Entry 8T5B (X-ray diffraction, 2.08 A resolution); this record covers chains A and C of the 4 polymer chains in the assembly.

[Chain A]
Protein: Integrase
Source organism: Human immunodeficiency virus 1
Notes: EC 2.7.7.-, 3.1.-.-
UniProtKB: P12497 (POL_HV1N5); residues 57-211 here correspond to UniProt positions 1204-1358 (UniProt number = residue number + 1147)
Chain sequence (155 residues; numbered 57 to 211; the number before each row is that of its first residue):
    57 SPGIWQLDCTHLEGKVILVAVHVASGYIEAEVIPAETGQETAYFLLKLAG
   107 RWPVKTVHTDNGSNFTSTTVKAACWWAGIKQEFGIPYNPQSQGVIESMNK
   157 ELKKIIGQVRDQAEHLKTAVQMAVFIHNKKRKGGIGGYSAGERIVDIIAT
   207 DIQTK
Unresolved in the structure: 145-148, 211
Differences from the reference sequence: conflict K185 (Phe1332 in P12497)
Curated features (UniProtKB/Swiss-Prot):
  - binding site (Mg(2+)): D64, D116, E152
Bound ions: Mg2+: D64, D116
Ligand contacts:
  - QD6 ((2S)-tert-butoxy{4-(4-chlorophenyl)-2,6-dimethyl-1-[(1-methyl-1H-pyrazol-4-yl)methyl]-1H-pyrrolo[2,3-b]pyridin-5-yl}acetic acid), molecule 1: Q95, Y99, L102, S123, T124, T125, A128, A129, W132
  - QD6, molecule 2: Q168, A169, E170, H171, K173, T174, M178
What the authors report for this chain:
  - binding site for QD6: A128, E170, H171, T174

[Chain C]
Protein: Integrase
Source organism: Human immunodeficiency virus 1
Notes: EC 2.7.7.-, 3.1.-.-
UniProtKB: P12497 (POL_HV1N5); residues 221-277 here correspond to UniProt positions 1368-1424 (UniProt number = residue number + 1147)
Chain sequence (57 residues; row label = number of the first residue in the row):
   221 QNFRVYYRDSRDPVWKGPAKLLEKGEGAVVIQDNSDIKVVPRRKAKIIRD
   271 YGKQMAG
Unresolved in the structure: 277
Differences from the reference sequence: conflict E243 (Trp1390 in P12497)
Curated features (UniProtKB/Swiss-Prot):
  - DNA-binding region: F223 to D270 (Integrase-type)
Ligand contacts: QD6 ((2S)-tert-butoxy{4-(4-chlorophenyl)-2,6-dimethyl-1-[(1-methyl-1H-pyrazol-4-yl)methyl]-1H-pyrrolo[2,3-b]pyridin-5-yl}acetic acid): Y226, W235, K266, I268
What the authors report for this chain:
  - conformationally variable residues (domain motion): Y226

[How chain A and chain C interact]
Pairs across the interface (21; chain A residue first):
  T124(A) - Y226(C)
  T124(A) - W235(C)
  T124(A) - K236(C)
  K127(A) - Y226(C)  hydrogen bond (backbone-side chain)
  A128(A) - Y226(C)
  A128(A) - I268(C)
  W131(A) - Q221(C)
  W131(A) - N222(C)  hydrogen bond (side chain-backbone)
  W131(A) - R224(C)
  W131(A) - Y226(C)
  W131(A) - I268(C)  hydrogen bond (side chain-backbone)
  W131(A) - R269(C)
  W131(A) - D270(C)
  W132(A) - I268(C)  hydrophobic
  W132(A) - R269(C)
  W132(A) - D270(C)
  W132(A) - Y271(C)
  W132(A) - G272(C)  hydrogen bond (backbone-backbone)
  W132(A) - K273(C)  hydrogen bond (backbone-backbone)
  A133(A) - K273(C)
  G134(A) - K273(C)
Also at the interface, not in a pair above, chain C (14 interface residues in all): F223, G237

[In short]
Chain A and chain C form an interface of 7 and 14 residues respectively, with 5 hydrogen bonds. Polar pairs
include K127(A)-Y226(C), W131(A)-N222(C) and W131(A)-I268(C). One compound QD6 molecule is bound between chain
A and chain C. From the paper: a binding site for QD6 at A128(A), E170(A) and H171(A) among others;
conformational variability at Y226(C).
Chain A is Integrase and chain C is Integrase, both from Human immunodeficiency virus 1; the structure, HIV-1
Integrase Catalytic Core Domain and C-Terminal Domain in Complex with Allosteric Integrase Inhibitor EKC-110,
was determined by X-ray diffraction together with 8T52, 8T5A, 8S9Q and 8D3S from the same study.
